PDB entry 1SN2 | X-ray diffraction, 1.75 A resolution | chains A and B of the 4 polymer chains in the assembly

# Chain A (and B)
Protein: transthyretin
Organism: Sparus aurata
Notes: chain B of this document is another copy of the same molecule, construct and numbering; everything in this record applies to it too
Reference sequence: Q9PTT3 (Q9PTT3_SPAAU); residues -2 to 127 here correspond to UniProt positions 21-150 (UniProt number = residue number + 23)
Amino-acid sequence (130 residues; numbered -2 to 127; the number before each row is that of its first residue; numbers below 1 keep their minus sign (Thr-2 is residue -2)):
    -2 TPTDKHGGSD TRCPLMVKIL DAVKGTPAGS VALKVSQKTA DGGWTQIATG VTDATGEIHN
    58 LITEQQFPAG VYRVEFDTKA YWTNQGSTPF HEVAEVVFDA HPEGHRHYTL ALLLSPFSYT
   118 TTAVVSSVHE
Unresolved in the structure: -2 to 9 (chain B: -2 to 9, 126-127)
Differences from the reference sequence: conflict Arg103 (Gly126 in Q9PTT3)
Reported in the primary citation:
  - binding site for sulfate ion: His102, Arg103, Ser123, Ser124
  - contacts within the chain: Val14-Ile55 (water-mediated contact)

# Chain A / chain B interface
Residue-residue contacts (46; chain A residue first):
  Phe87(A) - Val93(B)  hydrophobic
  Phe87(A) - Phe95(B)  hydrophobic
  Phe87(A) - Tyr105(B)  hydrophobic
  Phe87(A) - Leu107(B)  hydrophobic
  Phe87(A) - Ala120(B)  hydrophobic
  His88(A) - Val94(B)
  His88(A) - Thr118(B)  hydrogen bond
  Glu89(A) - Val68(B)
  Glu89(A) - Val94(B)  hydrogen bond (backbone-backbone)
  Glu89(A) - Phe95(B)
  Glu89(A) - Asp96(B)
  Val90(A) - Val94(B)  hydrophobic
  Glu92(A) - Glu92(B)
  Glu92(A) - Tyr116(B)
  Val93(A) - Phe87(B)  hydrophobic
  Val94(A) - His88(B)
  Val94(A) - Glu89(B)  hydrogen bond (backbone-backbone)
  Val94(A) - Val90(B)  hydrophobic
  Val94(A) - Glu92(B)
  Phe95(A) - Phe87(B)  hydrophobic
  Phe95(A) - Glu89(B)
  Asp96(A) - Lys76(B)  salt bridge
  Asp96(A) - Glu89(B)
  Tyr105(A) - Phe87(B)  hydrophobic
  Leu107(A) - Phe87(B)  hydrophobic
  Phe114(A) - Thr119(B)  hydrogen bond (backbone-side chain)
  Phe114(A) - Ala120(B)  hydrogen bond (backbone-backbone)
  Phe114(A) - Val122(B)  hydrophobic
  Ser115(A) - Thr117(B)
  Ser115(A) - Thr118(B)  hydrogen bond (side chain-backbone)
  Ser115(A) - Thr119(B)  hydrogen bond
  Tyr116(A) - Glu92(B)
  Tyr116(A) - Tyr116(B)
  Tyr116(A) - Thr117(B)
  Tyr116(A) - Thr118(B)  hydrogen bond (backbone-backbone)
  Thr117(A) - Ser115(B)
  Thr117(A) - Tyr116(B)
  Thr117(A) - Thr117(B)  hydrogen bond
  Thr118(A) - His88(B)  hydrogen bond
  Thr118(A) - Ser115(B)  hydrogen bond (backbone-side chain)
  Thr118(A) - Tyr116(B)  hydrogen bond (backbone-backbone)
  Thr119(A) - Phe114(B)
  Thr119(A) - Ser115(B)  hydrogen bond
  Ala120(A) - Phe87(B)  hydrophobic
  Ala120(A) - Phe114(B)  hydrogen bond (backbone-backbone)
  Val122(A) - Phe114(B)  hydrophobic
Other interface residues (no listed pair), chain A (20 interface residues in all): Val68

# In short
20 residues of chain A face 21 of chain B across their interface; the contacts include 14 hydrogen bonds and 1
salt bridge. Polar contacts include Asp96(A)-Lys76(B), His88(A)-Thr118(B) and Phe114(A)-Thr119(B). From the
paper: a binding site for sulfate ion at His102(A), Arg103(A) and Ser123(A) among others; contacts within the
chain involving Ile55(A) and Val14(A).
Chain A and chain B are both transthyretin (Sparus aurata); the structure, Crystal Structure of Sea Bream
Transthyretin at 1.90A Resolution, was determined by X-ray diffraction, deposited together with 1SN0 and 1SN5.
